2UXD - chains A and P of the 23 polymer chains in the assembly; structure by X-ray diffraction, 3.20 A resolution.

# Chain A
Molecule: 16S ribosomal RNA
Source organism: Thermus thermophilus
Sequence (1523 nucleotides; numbered 0 to 1544 plus 35 insertion-coded residues; 57 numbers in that range are skipped by the numbering (no residue carries them; nothing is unmodelled there); the number before each row is that of its first residue; a row labelled like 76A-76B holds insertion residues (76A, then the next letters in order); numbering starts at 0):
     0 UUUG
    4A U
     5 UGGAGAGUUU GAUCCUGGCU CAGGGUGAAC GCUGGCGGCG UGCCUAAGAC AUGCAAGUCG
    65 UGCGGG
    73 C
    76 C
76A-76B GC
    77 GGGGUUUU
    88 ACUCCG
    95 UGGUC
   101 AGCGGCGGAC GGGUGAGUAA CGCGUGGGU
  129A G
   130 ACCUACCCGG AAGAGGGGGA CAACCCGGGG AAACUCGGGC UAAUCCCCCA UGUGGACCCG
   190 C
190A-190L CCCUUGGGGUGU
   191 GUCCAAAGGG CUUU
   216 GCCCGCUUCC GGAUGGGCCC GCGUCCCAUC AGCUAGUUGG UGGGGUAAUG GCCCACCAAG
   276 GCGACGACGG GUAGCCGGUC UGAGAGGAUG GCCGGCCACA GGGGCACUGA GACACGGGCC
   336 CCACUCCUAC GGGAGGCAGC AGUUAGGAAU CUUCCGCAAU GGGCGCAAGC CUGACGGAGC
   396 GACGCCGCUU GGAGGAAGAA GCCCUUCGGG GUGUAAACUC CUGA
   441 ACCCGGGACG AAACCCCCGA C
   474 G
474A-474B AG
   475 GGGACUGACG GUACCGGG
   494 GUA
  497D A
   498 UAGCGCCGGC CAACUCCGUG CCAGCAGCCG CGGUAAUACG GAGGGCGCGA GCGUUACCCG
   558 GAUUCACUGG GCGUAAAGGG CGUGUAGGCG GCCUGGGGCG UCCCAUGUGA AAGACCACGG
   618 CUCAACCGUG GGGGAGCGUG GGAUACGCUC AGGCUAGACG GUGGGAGAGG GUGGUGGAAU
   678 UCCCGGAGUA GCGGUGAAAU GCGCAGAUAC CGGGAGGAAC GCCGAUGGCG AAGGCAGCCA
   738 CCUGGUCCAC CCGUGACGCU GAGGCGCGAA AGCGUGGGGA GCAAACCGGA UUAGAUACCC
   798 GGGUAGUCCA CGCCCUAAAC GAUGCGCGCU AGGUCUCUGG GUCU
   848 CCUGGGGGCC GAAGCUAACG CGUUAAGCGC GCCGCCUGGG GAGUACGGCC GCAAGGCUGA
   908 AACUCAAAGG AAUUGACGGG GGCCCGCACA AGCGGUGGAG CAUGUGGUUU AAUUCGAAGC
   968 AACGCGAAGA ACCUUACCAG GCCUUGACAU GCUA
 1001A G
  1002 GGAAA
 1006A C
  1007 CCGGGUGAAA GCCUGGGGUG CCCC
1030A-1030D GCGA
  1031 GGGGAGCCCU AGCACAGGUG CUGCAUGGCC GUCGUCAGCU CGUGCCGUGA GGUGUUGGGU
  1091 UAAGUCCCGC AACGAGCGCA ACCCCCGCCG UUAGUUGCCA GCGGUUCGGC CGGGCACUCU
  1151 AACGGGACUG CCCGCG
  1168 A
 1168A A
  1169 A
  1171 GCGGGAGGAA GGAGGGGACG ACGUCUGGUC AGCAUGGCCC UUACGGCCUG GGCGACACAC
  1231 GUGCUACAAU GCCCACUACA AAGCGAUGCC ACCCGGCAAC GGGGAGCUAA UCGCAAAAAG
  1291 GUGGGCCCAG UUCGGAUUGG GGUCUGCAAC CCGACCCCAU GAAGCCGGAA UCGCUAGUAA
  1351 UCGCGGAUCA GCC
 1363A A
  1364 UGCCGCGGUG AAUACGUUCC CGGGCCUUGU ACACACCGCC CGUCACGCCA UGGGAGCGGG
  1424 CUCUACCCGA AGUCGCCGGG
  1446 AG
  1452 C
  1459 C
1459A-1459G UACGGGC
  1460 AGGCGCCGAG GGUAGGGCCC GUGACUGGGG CGAAGUCGUA ACAAGGUAGC UGUACCGGAA
  1520 GGUGCGGCUG GAUCAC
 1536C C
  1537 UCCUUUCU
Not modelled in the structure: 0-3, 4A, 76A-76B, 95, 129A, 190A-190L, 441, 459, 474A-474B, 478, 497D, 1168A, 1459A-1459G, 1535, 1536C, 1537-1538
Bound ions: Mg2+ site 1: U12, G21; Mg2+ site 2 near G21 (its only coordinating residue here); Mg2+ site 3: G107, A325; Mg2+ site 4: C121, G124, U125, G236; Mg2+ site 5 near G126 (its only coordinating residue here); Mg2+ site 6: U182, G183; K+ site 1: G293, U304, G305; K+ site 2 near G297 (its only coordinating residue here); Mg2+ site 7 near G324 (its only coordinating residue here); Mg2+ site 8 near C352 (its only coordinating residue here); Mg2+ site 9 near G362 (its only coordinating residue here); Mg2+ site 10: A509, A510; 25 more Mg2+ sites not listed
Small-molecule neighbours: paromomycin (PAR): G1405, U1406, C1407, A1408, C1409, C1490, G1491, A1492, A1493, G1494, U1495, C1496

# Chain P
Name: Ribosomal protein S16
Source organism: Thermus thermophilus
UniProtKB: Q5SJH3 (RS16_THET8); residue numbers follow UniProt; this construct covers 1-88
Sequence (88 residues; each row starts with the number of its first residue):
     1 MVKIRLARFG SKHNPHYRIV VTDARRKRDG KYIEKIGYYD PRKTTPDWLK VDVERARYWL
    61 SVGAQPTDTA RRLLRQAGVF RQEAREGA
Not modelled in the structure: 85-88

# How chain A and chain P interact
Pairs across the interface - 79 pairs, chain A then chain P:
  C43(A) with Lys-12(P), phosphate contact; His-13(P), phosphate contact
  G44(A) with Ser-11(P), phosphate contact; Lys-12(P), hydrogen bond to the phosphate
  C110(A) with Arg-25(P), hydrogen bond to the sugar
  G111(A) with Arg-25(P), sugar contact
  G112(A) with Lys-27(P), phosphate contact
  A134(A) with Met-1(P), base contact; Arg-25(P), base contact
  C135(A) with Met-1(P), hydrogen bond to the base
  C136(A) with Val-62(P), base contact; Gly-63(P), hydrogen bond to the sugar; Gln-65(P), hydrogen bond to the sugar
  C137(A) with Ser-61(P), sugar contact; Val-62(P), sugar contact; Gly-63(P), hydrogen bond to the sugar
  G227(A) with Val-62(P), hydrogen bond to the base
  A228(A) with Val-2(P), sugar contact; Tyr-58(P), sugar contact; Trp-59(P), phosphate contact; Val-62(P), sugar contact
  U229(A) with Asp-23(P), hydrogen bond to the sugar; Ile-33(P), sugar contact; Trp-59(P), phosphate contact
  G230(A) with Arg-25(P), sugar contact
  G309(A) with Asp-29(P), phosphate contact; Gly-30(P), phosphate contact; Lys-31(P), phosphate contact
  G310(A) with Arg-26(P), salt bridge to the phosphate; Lys-27(P), salt bridge to the phosphate; Gly-30(P), phosphate contact; Lys-31(P), hydrogen bond to the phosphate
  C311(A) with Arg-26(P), salt bridge to the phosphate
  A374(A) with Tyr-17(P), hydrogen bond to the sugar
  U375(A) with Leu-6(P), hydrogen bond to the sugar; Tyr-17(P), hydrogen bond to the sugar; Arg-28(P), hydrogen bond to the base; Thr-69(P), hydrogen bond to the phosphate
  G376(A) with Arg-5(P), hydrogen bond to the phosphate; Leu-6(P), hydrogen bond to the phosphate; Arg-28(P), sugar contact; Thr-67(P), hydrogen bond to the phosphate
  G377(A) with Lys-3(P), salt bridge to the phosphate; Arg-5(P), salt bridge to the phosphate; Ala-24(P), sugar contact; Thr-67(P), phosphate contact
  C390(A) with Arg-28(P), hydrogen bond to the phosphate
  G391(A) with Arg-8(P), hydrogen bond to the phosphate; Arg-28(P), salt bridge to the phosphate
  G392(A) with Arg-8(P), salt bridge to the phosphate; Lys-12(P), phosphate contact; His-13(P), salt bridge to the phosphate
  A393(A) with Lys-12(P), salt bridge to the phosphate; His-13(P), salt bridge to the phosphate
  C449(A) with Arg-42(P), base contact
  G450(A) with Pro-41(P), phosphate contact; Arg-42(P), sugar contact; Lys-43(P), salt bridge to the phosphate
  A452(A) with Lys-43(P), salt bridge to the phosphate; Arg-72(P), hydrogen bond to the sugar
  A453(A) with Asp-68(P), sugar contact; Arg-72(P), phosphate contact
  C454(A) with Asp-68(P), sugar contact
  A608(A) with Arg-18(P), sugar contact; Tyr-32(P), sugar contact
  A609(A) with Arg-18(P), salt bridge to the phosphate
  G617(A) with Asn-14(P), base contact; Thr-44(P), sugar contact; Thr-45(P), sugar contact
  C624(A) with Phe-9(P), phosphate contact; Gly-10(P), phosphate contact; Ser-11(P), sugar contact; Asn-14(P), hydrogen bond to the sugar
  G625(A) with Phe-9(P), phosphate contact; His-16(P), sugar contact
  U626(A) with Arg-18(P), salt bridge to the phosphate; Lys-35(P), salt bridge to the phosphate; Tyr-38(P), phosphate contact
  G627(A) with Lys-35(P), salt bridge to the phosphate
Interface residues without a listed pair, chain A (45 interface residues in all): C308, A325, G378, A451, G474, C483, A607, G616, C623
Interface residues without a listed pair, chain P (47 interface residues in all): Tyr-39, Lys-50, Ala-70, Arg-81

# Overview
Chain A and chain P form an interface of 45 and 47 residues respectively, with 21 hydrogen bonds and 16 salt
bridges. Among the polar pairs are C135(A)/Met-1(P), G227(A)/Val-62(P) and U375(A)/Arg-28(P). Bound to chain
A: paromomycin. U12(A) and G21(A) form the Mg2+ site 1.
Chain A is 16S ribosomal RNA and chain P is Ribosomal protein S16, both from Thermus thermophilus; the
structure, Crystal structure of an extended tRNA anticodon stem loop in complex with its cognate mRNA CGGG
..., was determined by X-ray diffraction (same publication as 2UXB and 2UXC).
